PDB entry 5LYJ | X-ray diffraction, 2.40 A resolution | chains D and E of the 6 polymer chains in the assembly

Chain D:
Name: Tubulin beta-2B chain
Source organism: Bos taurus
UniProtKB: Q6B856 (TBB2B_BOVIN); the author numbering skips numbers that UniProt does not, so the offset changes along the chain: 1-42 = UniProt 1-42; 45-360 = UniProt 43-358; 369-455 = UniProt 359-445
Sequence (445 residues; numbered 1 to 455; 10 numbers in that range are skipped by the numbering (no residue carries them; nothing is unmodelled there); the number before each row is that of its first residue):
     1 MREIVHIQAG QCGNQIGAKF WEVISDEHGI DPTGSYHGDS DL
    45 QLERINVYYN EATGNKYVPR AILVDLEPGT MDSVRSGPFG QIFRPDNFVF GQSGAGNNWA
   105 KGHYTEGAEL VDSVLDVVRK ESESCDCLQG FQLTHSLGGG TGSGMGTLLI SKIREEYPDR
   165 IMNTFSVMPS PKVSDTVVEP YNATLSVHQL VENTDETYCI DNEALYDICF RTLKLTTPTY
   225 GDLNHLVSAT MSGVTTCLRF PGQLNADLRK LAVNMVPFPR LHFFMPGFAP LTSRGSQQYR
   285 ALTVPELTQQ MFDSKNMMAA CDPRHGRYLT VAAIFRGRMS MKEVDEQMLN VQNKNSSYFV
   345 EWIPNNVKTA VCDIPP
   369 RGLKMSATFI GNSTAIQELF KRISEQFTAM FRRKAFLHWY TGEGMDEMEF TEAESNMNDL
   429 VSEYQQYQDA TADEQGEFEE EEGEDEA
Not modelled in the structure: 1, 282-284, 442-455
UniProt features mapped onto this chain:
  - motif: Met1 to Ile4 (MREI motif)
  - binding site (GTP): Gln11, Glu71, Ser140, Gly144, Thr145, Gly146, Asn206, Asn228
  - binding site (Mg(2+)): Glu71
  - modified residue: Ser40 (Phosphoserine), Thr57 (Phosphothreonine), Lys60 (N6-acetyllysine), Ser174 (Phosphoserine), Thr287 (Phosphothreonine), Thr292 (Phosphothreonine), Arg320 (Omega-N-methylarginine), Glu448 (5-glutamyl polyglutamate)
  - cross-link (Glycyl lysine isopeptide (Lys-Gly)): Lys60 (interchain with G-Cter in ubiquitin), Lys326 (interchain with G-Cter in ubiquitin)
Metal / ion sites: Mg2+: Gln11 (together with GDP)
Residues lining bound ligands:
  - Combretastatin A4 (7BA): Tyr202, Gly237, Val238, Cys241, Leu248, Ala250, Lys254, Leu255, Asn258, Met259, Val315, Ala316, Ala317, Ile318, Asn349, Asn350, Val351, Lys352, Thr353, Ala354, Ile378
  - GDP (guanosine-5'-diphosphate): Gly10, Gln11, Cys12, Gln15, Ile16, Asp69, Asn101, Ser140, Gly142, Gly143, Gly144, Thr145, Gly146, Ser147, Val171, Pro173, Val177, Asp179, Glu183, Asn206, Leu209, Tyr224, Leu227, Asn228, Val231

Chain E:
Name: Stathmin-4
Source organism: Rattus norvegicus
UniProtKB: P63043 (STMN4_RAT); residues 5-145 here correspond to UniProt positions 49-189 (UniProt number = residue number + 44)
Sequence (143 residues; numbered 3 to 145; the number before each row is that of its first residue):
     3 MADMEVIELN KCTSGQSFEV ILKPPSFDGV PEFNASLPRR RDPSLEEIQK KLEAAEERRK
    63 YQEAELLKHL AEKREHEREV IQKAIEENNN FIKMAKEKLA QKMESNKENR EAHLAAMLER
   123 LQEKDKHAEE VRKNKELKEE ASR
Not modelled in the structure: 3-5, 29-43, 144-145
Sequence notes: initiating methionine (3); expression tag (4)
UniProt features mapped onto this chain:
  - modified residue: Ser46 (Phosphoserine)

How chain D and chain E interact:
Residue-residue contacts - 25 pairs, chain D then chain E:
  Tyr108(D) - His129(E)  hydrogen bond
  Tyr108(D) - Val133(E)  hydrophobic
  Tyr108(D) - Arg134(E)
  Ala112(D) - Arg134(E)
  Ser155(D) - Leu123(E)
  Ser155(D) - Lys126(E)
  Lys156(D) - Asp127(E)  salt bridge
  Arg158(D) - Leu123(E)
  Glu159(D) - Leu120(E)
  Glu159(D) - Leu123(E)
  Glu159(D) - Asp127(E)
  Pro162(D) - Met119(E)
  Gln193(D) - Lys126(E)  hydrogen bond
  Asn197(D) - Leu123(E)
  Asn197(D) - Lys126(E)
  Thr409(D) - Lys140(E)
  Gly410(D) - Lys137(E)
  Gly410(D) - Lys140(E)
  Glu411(D) - Val133(E)
  Glu411(D) - Lys137(E)  salt bridge
  Gly412(D) - Val133(E)
  Gly412(D) - Asn136(E)
  Gly412(D) - Lys137(E)
  Met413(D) - Val133(E)
  Glu417(D) - His129(E)  salt bridge
Also at the interface, not in a pair above, chain D (17 interface residues in all): Thr109, Asp163
Also at the interface, not in a pair above, chain E (16 interface residues in all): Arg112, Leu116, Gln124, Ala130, Glu141

Overview:
Chain D and chain E form an interface of 17 and 16 residues respectively; the contacts include 2 hydrogen
bonds and 3 salt bridges. Polar pairs include Lys156(D)-Asp127(E), Glu411(D)-Lys137(E) and
Glu417(D)-His129(E). Ligands of chain D: GDP and Combretastatin A4.
Chain D is Tubulin beta-2B chain (Bos taurus) and chain E is Stathmin-4 (Rattus norvegicus); the structure,
Tubulin-Combretastatin A4 complex, was determined by X-ray diffraction.
